PDB entry 5AV9 | X-ray diffraction, 2.20 A resolution | chains C and I of the 10 polymer chains in the assembly

== Chain C ==
Name: Histone H2A type 1-B/E
From: Homo sapiens
UniProtKB: P04908 (H2A1B_HUMAN); residues 0-129 here correspond to UniProt positions 1-130 (UniProt number = residue number + 1)
Sequence (133 residues; numbered -3 to 129; the number before each row is that of its first residue; numbers below 1 keep their minus sign (Gly-3 is residue -3)):
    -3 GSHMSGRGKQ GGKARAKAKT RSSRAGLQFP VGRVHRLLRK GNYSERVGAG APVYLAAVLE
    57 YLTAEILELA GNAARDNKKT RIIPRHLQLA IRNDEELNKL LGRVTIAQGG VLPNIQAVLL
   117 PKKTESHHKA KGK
Not modelled in the structure: -3 to 12, 119-129
Differences from the reference sequence: expression tag (-3 to -1)
Swiss-Prot annotation at these positions:
  - modified residue: Ser1 (N-acetylserine), Arg3 (Citrulline), Lys5 (N6-(2-hydroxyisobutyryl)lysine), Lys9 (N6-(2-hydroxyisobutyryl)lysine), Lys13 (N6-(beta-hydroxybutyryl)lysine), Lys36 (N6-(2-hydroxyisobutyryl)lysine), Lys74 (N6-(2-hydroxyisobutyryl)lysine), Lys75 (N6-(2-hydroxyisobutyryl)lysine), Lys95 (N6-(2-hydroxyisobutyryl)lysine), Gln104 (N5-methylglutamine), Lys118 (N6-(2-hydroxyisobutyryl)lysine), Lys119 (N6-crotonyllysine), Thr120 (Phosphothreonine), Lys125 (N6-crotonyllysine)
  - cross-link (Glycyl lysine isopeptide (Lys-Gly)): Lys13 (interchain with G-Cter in ubiquitin), Lys15 (interchain with G-Cter in ubiquitin), Lys119 (interchain with G-Cter in ubiquitin)

== Chain I ==
Molecule: 147-nt DNA strand
Sequence (147 nucleotides; each row starts with the number of its first residue; numbers below 1 keep their minus sign (DA-73 is residue -73)):
   -73 ATCAATATCC ACCTGCAGAT ACTACCAAAA GTGTATTTGG AAACTGCTCC ATCAAAAGGC
   -13 ATGTTCAGCT GGAATCCAGC TGAACATGCC TTTTGATGGA GCAGTTTCCA AATACACTTT
    47 TGGTAGTATC TGCAGGTGGA TATTGAT
Metal / ion sites: Mn2+ site 1: DG-35, DG-34; Mn2+ site 2 near DG-3 (its only coordinating residue here); Mn2+ site 3 near DG5 (its only coordinating residue here); Mn2+ site 4 near DG27 (its only coordinating residue here); Mn2+ site 5 near DG48 (its only coordinating residue here); Mn2+ site 6 near DG61 (its only coordinating residue here)

== Chain C / chain I interface ==
Residue-residue contacts (13):
  Ala14(C) with DG-43(I), phosphate contact; DT-42(I), phosphate contact
  Lys15(C) with DG-43(I), sugar contact; DT-42(I), hydrogen bond to the phosphate
  Thr16(C) with DG-43(I), phosphate contact
  Arg17(C) with DG-43(I), salt bridge to the phosphate
  Arg20(C) with DT-42(I), salt bridge to the phosphate
  Gly28(C) with DA-44(I), phosphate contact
  Arg29(C) with DA-44(I), hydrogen bond to the phosphate
  Arg32(C) with DA-45(I), salt bridge to the phosphate; DA-44(I), salt bridge to the phosphate
  Arg42(C) with DG-35(I), sugar contact
  Arg77(C) with DA-55(I), sugar contact
Also at the interface, not in a pair above, chain C (13 interface residues in all): Lys13, Glu41, Lys74
Also at the interface, not in a pair above, chain I (7 interface residues in all): DA-63

== In short ==
13 residues of chain C face 7 of chain I across their interface; the contacts include 2 hydrogen bonds and 4
salt bridges. Polar pairs include Lys15(C)-DT-42(I), Arg29(C)-DA-44(I) and Arg17(C)-DG-43(I). The Mn2+ site 1
is built by DG-35(I) and DG-34(I).
Here chain C is Histone H2A type 1-B/E (Homo sapiens) and chain I is a 147-nt DNA strand. Entry 5AV9 (human
nucleosome core particle) was determined by X-ray diffraction (same publication as 5AV5, 5AV6, 5AV8, 5AVB and
5AVC).
